7XZI - chains 7 and 9 of the 14 polymer chains in the assembly; structure by electron microscopy, 2.77 A resolution.

# Chain 7
Protein: Toc75
Organism: Chlamydomonas reinhardtii
UniProt: A8IE32 (A8IE32_CHLRE); numbering as in UniProt (aligned over 1-798)
Chain sequence (798 residues; row label = number of the first residue in the row):
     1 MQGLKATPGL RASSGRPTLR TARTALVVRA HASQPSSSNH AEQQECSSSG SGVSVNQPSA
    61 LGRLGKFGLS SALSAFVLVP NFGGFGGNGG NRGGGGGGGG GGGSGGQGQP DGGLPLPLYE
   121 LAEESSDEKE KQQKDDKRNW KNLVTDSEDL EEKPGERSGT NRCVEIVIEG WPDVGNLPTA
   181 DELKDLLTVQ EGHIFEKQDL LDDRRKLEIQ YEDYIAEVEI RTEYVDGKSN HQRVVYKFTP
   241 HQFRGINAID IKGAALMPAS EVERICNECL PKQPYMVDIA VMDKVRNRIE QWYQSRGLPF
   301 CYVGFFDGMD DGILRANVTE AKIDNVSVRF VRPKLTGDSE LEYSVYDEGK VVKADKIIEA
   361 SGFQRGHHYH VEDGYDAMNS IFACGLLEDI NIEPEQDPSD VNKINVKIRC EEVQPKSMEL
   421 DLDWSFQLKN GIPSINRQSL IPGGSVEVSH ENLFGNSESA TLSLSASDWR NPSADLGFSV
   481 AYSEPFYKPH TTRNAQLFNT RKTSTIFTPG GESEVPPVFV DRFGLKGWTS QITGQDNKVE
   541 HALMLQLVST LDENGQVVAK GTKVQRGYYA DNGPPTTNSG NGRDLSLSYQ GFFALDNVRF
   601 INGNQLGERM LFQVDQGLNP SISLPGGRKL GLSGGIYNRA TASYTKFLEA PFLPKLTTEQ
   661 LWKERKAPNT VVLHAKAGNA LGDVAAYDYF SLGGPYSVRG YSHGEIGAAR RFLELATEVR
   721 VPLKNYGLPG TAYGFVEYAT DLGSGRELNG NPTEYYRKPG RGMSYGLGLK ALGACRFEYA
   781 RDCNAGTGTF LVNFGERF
Not modelled in the structure: 1-150, 347-351, 399-400, 453-455, 512, 564-572, 621-631, 664
Residues lining bound ligands: hexadecane (R16): T717, Y738, M763

# Chain 9
Protein: Toc90
Organism: Chlamydomonas reinhardtii
UniProt: A0A2K3CR90 (A0A2K3CR90_CHLRE); numbering as in UniProt (aligned over 1-967)
Chain sequence (967 residues; numbered 1 to 967; the number before each row is that of its first residue):
     1 MGGGLPPKRS EVAESQPASS ASSSAAAPAP AAETAGPKLP PRPAGLGLGG AGLLPSRGAA
    61 AAPSAGSATG TPAAAASSSL QQQQQQPAPP ATQPAAHAAP AAPAGLGGAG LKPMLPPRPA
   121 AAAGAGAAGA AAAKPTPAPA PAAAPVPAAA PPPRPAMPNP AAGMSLPPRP VVAAAPPVLA
   181 AAGSDAVVDP SEDRRVQRVQ RIAHDTRVRL IRAASRLGLA PRTDQVAQFL QAIERSERMV
   241 GAQHYKGSRR VDLLAAAERE ARLAEEREGA AAEAVAGLRV KILVLGMTGT GKTELINSLL
   301 NRPAGSRTNA FREATRRVRV VRGDHNGIPL TFIDTPGLHA SASRTADNRA ILRAVRAAYR
   361 WHKPDYVFYV DRLDATRPGF GEMGLLGLIT ESLGAGVWRN TMAVLTHAHA ARTAFGGQYD
   421 VNSRQRRNIV SQLLRQAAGD QQSRNPVFLA DCHPACPTNS LGQPVILEGP TAVPWKQQLL
   481 VQLVGYKSYN VATSAFKDLA KAKAGKAAAG AAGGARGPQD IFKQMMRSRL PPMTFFVEQM
   541 SEGVLKPEGW ATMETVAGLG EEVTEDEGAE SFNHVYYRQM YELAVAGDPW AQREYAAMLR
   601 AYDKGCESYR ASYEEADVDA NVEYGVESYV VDPIDFGPSF DPEDMYSHRH AYAEAADAGV
   661 TVIPSQDYYG PEHDDPLNGI VFQYEAQPFS RHGWGGVPFD LTVCCEKDKT SLCLQGETHV
   721 SLVHSVPPFG PRHITQVTGS WEVLRPNIKD VMYQLEVDTF KDGLLGKSDH AGCGLMLARL
   781 GEGGDPRKGP TAVGVRLQDT LRVGPFKLEA CASKVAVQGP TGGKEEGWGA RAFVGYDWLP
   841 GLGMAFDFIQ ERTPEEGGKR LRGYGANFTY DWEALGAAFG MEVDYVAASE SVFVSVNAFS
   901 GNDYRLGWLL LLPAVNYFKE TVSSLWARLR GAGGGEGEEG EELEEEGEGE EGDDEEAMMM
   961 MAQEGDL
Not modelled in the structure: 1-529, 819-823, 854-859, 922-967
Residues lining bound ligands: inositol hexakisphosphate (IHP): S768, H770, R802, K807
Reported in the primary citation:
  - binding site for inositol hexakisphosphate: S768

# How chain 7 and chain 9 interact
Pairs across the interface - 93 pairs, chain 7 then chain 9:
  E151(7) - A596(9)
  E156(7) - Q592(9)
  D185(7) - R600(9)  hydrogen bond (backbone-side chain)
  D185(7) - K604(9)
  L187(7) - R600(9)
  T188(7) - R593(9)  hydrogen bond (backbone-side chain)
  Q190(7) - R593(9)
  Q190(7) - A596(9)
  Q190(7) - A597(9)
  Q190(7) - R600(9)
  H193(7) - R593(9)
  H193(7) - A596(9)
  I194(7) - P589(9)  hydrophobic
  I194(7) - W590(9)  hydrophobic
  I194(7) - R593(9)  hydrogen bond (backbone-side chain)
  E196(7) - W590(9)
  D199(7) - R593(9)  salt bridge
  L335(7) - N902(9)
  K416(7) - G901(9)
  K416(7) - Y904(9)
  S417(7) - Y904(9)  hydrogen bond (backbone-side chain)
  M418(7) - S900(9)  hydrogen bond (backbone-backbone)
  M418(7) - Y904(9)  hydrophobic
  M418(7) - L906(9)  hydrophobic
  M418(7) - G907(9)  hydrogen bond (side chain-backbone)
  E419(7) - A898(9)
  L420(7) - N897(9)
  L420(7) - A898(9)  hydrogen bond (backbone-backbone)
  D421(7) - V896(9)
  D421(7) - N897(9)  hydrogen bond
  L422(7) - S895(9)
  L422(7) - V896(9)  hydrogen bond (backbone-backbone)
  D423(7) - V894(9)
  D423(7) - S895(9)  hydrogen bond
  W424(7) - F893(9)
  W424(7) - V894(9)  hydrogen bond (backbone-backbone)
  W424(7) - V896(9)  hydrophobic
  S425(7) - V892(9)
  S425(7) - F893(9)
  F426(7) - V892(9)  hydrogen bond (backbone-backbone)
  L428(7) - E890(9)
  L428(7) - V892(9)  hydrophobic
  K429(7) - E890(9)
  V448(7) - Y904(9)  hydrophobic
  S449(7) - Y904(9)  hydrogen bond (backbone-side chain)
  H450(7) - Y904(9)
  R470(7) - N916(9)
  N471(7) - N916(9)
  P472(7) - N916(9)
  P472(7) - Y917(9)  hydrophobic
  S473(7) - Y917(9)
  F498(7) - P638(9)
  F498(7) - S639(9)
  T500(7) - F640(9)
  R501(7) - Y669(9)
  K502(7) - Y669(9)
  K502(7) - G670(9)
  T503(7) - Y669(9)
  T503(7) - G670(9)
  T503(7) - E672(9)
  F519(7) - Y669(9)  hydrophobic
  R522(7) - F640(9)
  G524(7) - F640(9)
  K526(7) - S639(9)
  Q546(7) - F640(9)
  Q590(7) - F640(9)  hydrogen bond (side chain-backbone)
  Q590(7) - P642(9)
  R599(7) - E627(9)
  F600(7) - E627(9)
  F600(7) - S628(9)  hydrogen bond (backbone-backbone)
  F600(7) - V630(9)  hydrophobic
  F600(7) - A651(9)
  I601(7) - V626(9)
  N602(7) - V626(9)  hydrogen bond (backbone-backbone)
  G603(7) - S628(9)
  R609(7) - H648(9)
  L611(7) - H648(9)
  Q613(7) - M645(9)
  W662(7) - G625(9)
  P695(7) - D674(9)
  Y696(7) - R649(9)
  Y696(7) - D674(9)  hydrogen bond (backbone-side chain)
  G773(7) - A655(9)
  A774(7) - Y652(9)  hydrophobic
  C775(7) - V662(9)  hydrophobic
  C775(7) - I680(9)  hydrophobic
  T789(7) - K707(9)
  T789(7) - K709(9)
  F790(7) - K707(9)  hydrogen bond (backbone-side chain)
  V792(7) - K707(9)
  F794(7) - P664(9)  hydrophobic
  G795(7) - R649(9)
  E796(7) - R649(9)  hydrogen bond (backbone-backbone)
Other interface residues (no listed pair), chain 7 (77 interface residues in all): L186, F523, L525, K538, M544, F592, R639, T658, Y687, Y689, H703, L772, L791, N793, F798
Other interface residues (no listed pair), chain 9 (63 interface residues in all): L599, D641, D644, A653, P671, H673, D675, L677, G679, F682, C705, D708, S891, F899, P913

# Summary
77 residues of chain 7 face 63 of chain 9 across their interface; the contacts include 19 hydrogen bonds and 1
salt bridge. Polar contacts include D199(7)-R593(9), D185(7)-R600(9) and T188(7)-R593(9). Chain 7 binds
hexadecane. Bound to chain 9: inositol hexakisphosphate. From the paper: a binding site for inositol
hexakisphosphate at S768(9).
Chain 7 is Toc75 and chain 9 is Toc90, both from Chlamydomonas reinhardtii; the structure, Cryo-EM structure
of TOC-TIC supercomplex from Chlamydomonas reinhardtii, was determined by electron microscopy (same
publication as 7XZJ).
